4KAW - chain X; structure by X-ray diffraction, 2.50 A resolution.

[Chain X]
Protein: Ribosome-recycling factor
Source organism: Mycobacterium tuberculosis
UniProt: P66734 (RRF_MYCTU); residue numbers follow UniProt; this construct covers 1-185
Amino-acid sequence (185 residues; each row starts with the number of its first residue):
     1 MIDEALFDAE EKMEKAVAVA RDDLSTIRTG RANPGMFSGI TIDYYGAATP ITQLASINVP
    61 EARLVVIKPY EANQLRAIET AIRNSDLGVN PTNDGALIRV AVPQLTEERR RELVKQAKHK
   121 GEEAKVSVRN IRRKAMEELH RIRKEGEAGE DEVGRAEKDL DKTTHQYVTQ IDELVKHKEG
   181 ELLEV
Unresolved in the structure: 1, 185
Construct notes: engineered mutation G39 (Arg in P66734)
Metal / ion sites: Cd2+: E10, E14
What the authors report for this chain:
  - contacts within the chain: R31-E184 (salt bridge), D86-R109
  - mutagenesis - R31A: increased growth in response to EcEF-G
  - mutagenesis - R31A, R109A: unchanged growth in response to MfEF-G

[Overview]
E10 and E14 coordinate Cd2+. From the paper: R31A increases growth in response to EcEF-G; contacts within the
chain involving R31, E184 and D86 among others.
Chain X is Ribosome-recycling factor (Mycobacterium tuberculosis); the structure, Crystal structure of
ribosome recycling factor mutant R39G from Mycobacterium tuberculosis, was determined by X-ray diffraction,
deposited together with 4KB2, 4KB4, 4KC6 and 4KDD.
